6P7B - chains B and F of the 6 polymer chains in the assembly; structure by X-ray diffraction, 3.32 A resolution.

# Chain B
Protein: Holliday junction resolvase
From: Fowlpox virus
Reference sequence: A0A385H9X4 (A0A385H9X4_FOWPV); residue numbers follow UniProt; this construct covers 1-149
Chain sequence (149 residues; numbered 1 to 149; the number before each row is that of its first residue):
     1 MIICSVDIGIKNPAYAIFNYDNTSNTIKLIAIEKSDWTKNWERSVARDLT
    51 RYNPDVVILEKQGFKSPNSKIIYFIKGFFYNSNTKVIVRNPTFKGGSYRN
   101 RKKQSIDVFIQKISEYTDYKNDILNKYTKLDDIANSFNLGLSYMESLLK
Unresolved in the structure: 149
Sequence notes: conflict Asn135 (Asp in A0A385H9X4)
Reported in the primary citation:
  - binding site for the 29-nt DNA strand: Trp41, Lys61, Phe64, Pro67, Ser69, Lys70, Ile72, Tyr73, Asn90, Ser97, Tyr98, Arg99
  - specificity-determining residues: Lys61 to Ile72
  - mutagenesis - N12A, Q62A, F64A, R101A, K129A: decreased catalytic activity

# Chain F
Molecule: 29-nt DNA strand
Sequence (29 nucleotides; each row starts with the number of its first residue):
     1 TCAACTCAACTCGTTTCGAGTCCGACGAT

# Interface between chain B and chain F
Residue-residue contacts (12; chain B residue first):
  Thr38(B) with DT1(F), phosphate contact
  Lys61(B) with DT11(F), base contact; DC12(F), base contact; DC17(F), base contact
  Gln62(B) with DC17(F), hydrogen bond to the base
  Gly63(B) with DC17(F), base contact
  Phe64(B) with DC17(F), base contact; DG18(F), base contact
  Tyr73(B) with DC17(F), hydrogen bond to the phosphate
  Asn90(B) with DC12(F), hydrogen bond to the phosphate
  Lys94(B) with DC10(F), sugar contact; DT11(F), salt bridge to the phosphate
Also at the interface, not in a pair above, chain B (10 interface residues in all): Ser69, Gly95
Also at the interface, not in a pair above, chain F (8 interface residues in all): DG13, DA19

# Summary
Chain B and chain F form an interface of 10 and 8 residues respectively, with 3 hydrogen bonds and 1 salt
bridge. Polar pairs include Gln62(B)-DC17(F), Tyr73(B)-DC17(F) and Asn90(B)-DC12(F). From the paper: a binding
site for the 29-nt DNA strand at Trp41(B), Lys61(B) and Phe64(B) among others; N12A, Q62A and F64A of chain B,
among others, reduce catalytic activity; 5 substitutions were tested in all.
Chain B is Holliday junction resolvase (Fowlpox virus) and chain F is a 29-nt DNA strand; the structure,
Crystal structure of Fowlpox virus resolvase and substrate Holliday junction DNA complex, was determined by
X-ray diffraction, deposited together with 6P7A.
